Entry 5ZBX (X-ray diffraction, 2.58 A resolution); this record covers chains C and I of the 10 polymer chains in the assembly.

[Chain C]
Name: Histone H2A type 1-B/E
Organism: Homo sapiens
Reference sequence: P04908 (H2A1B_HUMAN); residues 0-129 here correspond to UniProt positions 1-130 (UniProt number = residue number + 1)
Amino-acid sequence (133 residues; row label = number of the first residue in the row; numbers below 1 keep their minus sign (Gly-3 is residue -3)):
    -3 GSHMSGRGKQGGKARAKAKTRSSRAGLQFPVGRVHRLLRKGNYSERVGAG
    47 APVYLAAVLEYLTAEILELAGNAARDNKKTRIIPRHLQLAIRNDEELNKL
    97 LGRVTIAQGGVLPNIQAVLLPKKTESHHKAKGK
Unresolved in the structure: -3 to 10, 119-129
Sequence notes: expression tag (-3 to -1)
UniProt features mapped onto this chain:
  - modified residue: Ser1 (N-acetylserine), Arg3 (Citrulline), Lys5 (N6-(2-hydroxyisobutyryl)lysine), Lys9 (N6-(2-hydroxyisobutyryl)lysine), Lys13 (N6-(beta-hydroxybutyryl)lysine), Lys36 (N6-(2-hydroxyisobutyryl)lysine), Lys74 (N6-(2-hydroxyisobutyryl)lysine), Lys75 (N6-(2-hydroxyisobutyryl)lysine), Lys95 (N6-(2-hydroxyisobutyryl)lysine), Gln104 (N5-methylglutamine), Lys118 (N6-(2-hydroxyisobutyryl)lysine), Lys119 (N6-crotonyllysine), Thr120 (Phosphothreonine), Lys125 (N6-crotonyllysine)
  - cross-link (Glycyl lysine isopeptide (Lys-Gly)): Lys13 (interchain with G-Cter in ubiquitin), Lys15 (interchain with G-Cter in ubiquitin), Lys119 (interchain with G-Cter in ubiquitin)

[Chain I]
Molecule: 146-nt DNA strand
Organism: Homo sapiens
Sequence (146 nucleotides; each row starts with the number of its first residue):
     1 ATCAATATCCACCTGCAGATTCTACCAAAAGTGTATTTGGAAACTGCTCC
    51 ATCAAAAGGCATGTTCAGCTGAATTCAGCTGAACATGCCTTTTGATGGAG
   101 CAGTTTCCAAATACACTTTTGGTAGAATCTGCAGGTGGATATTGAT
Bound ions: Mn2+ site 1 near DG68 (its only coordinating residue here); Mn2+ site 2 near DG121 (its only coordinating residue here); Mn2+ site 3 near DG134 (its only coordinating residue here)

[Chain C / chain I interface]
Contacting residue pairs - 17 pairs, chain C then chain I:
  Arg11(C) with DG31(I), hydrogen bond to the base; DT32(I), phosphate contact
  Ala12(C) with DT32(I), hydrogen bond to the phosphate
  Lys13(C) with DG31(I), phosphate contact
  Ala14(C) with DA30(I), phosphate contact; DG31(I), phosphate contact
  Lys15(C) with DA30(I), phosphate contact; DG31(I), hydrogen bond to the phosphate
  Thr16(C) with DA30(I), phosphate contact
  Arg17(C) with DA30(I), salt bridge to the phosphate
  Arg20(C) with DA30(I), phosphate contact; DG31(I), salt bridge to the phosphate
  Gly28(C) with DA30(I), phosphate contact
  Arg32(C) with DA29(I), salt bridge to the phosphate
  Arg42(C) with DT37(I), sugar contact; DT38(I), sugar contact
  Arg77(C) with DA19(I), sugar contact
Other interface residues (no listed pair), chain C (14 interface residues in all): Arg29, Lys74
Other interface residues (no listed pair), chain I (9 interface residues in all): DA11, DT20

[In short]
The interface between chain C and chain I involves 14 residues on one side and 9 on the other, with 3 hydrogen
bonds and 3 salt bridges. Among the polar pairs are Arg11(C)-DG31(I), Ala12(C)-DT32(I) and Lys15(C)-DG31(I).
Here chain C is Histone H2A type 1-B/E and chain I is a 146-nt DNA strand, both from Homo sapiens. Entry 5ZBX
(The crystal structure of the nucleosome containing histone H3.1 CATD(V76Q, K77D)) was determined by X-ray
diffraction together with 5Z23 from the same study.
